Entry 7O72 (electron microscopy, 3.40 A resolution); this record covers chains O and T of the 30 polymer chains in the assembly.

== Chain O ==
Name: TATA-box-binding protein
Source organism: Saccharomyces cerevisiae S288C
UniProtKB: P13393 (TBP_YEAST); numbering as in UniProt (aligned over 1-240)
Amino-acid sequence (247 residues; each row starts with the number of its first residue):
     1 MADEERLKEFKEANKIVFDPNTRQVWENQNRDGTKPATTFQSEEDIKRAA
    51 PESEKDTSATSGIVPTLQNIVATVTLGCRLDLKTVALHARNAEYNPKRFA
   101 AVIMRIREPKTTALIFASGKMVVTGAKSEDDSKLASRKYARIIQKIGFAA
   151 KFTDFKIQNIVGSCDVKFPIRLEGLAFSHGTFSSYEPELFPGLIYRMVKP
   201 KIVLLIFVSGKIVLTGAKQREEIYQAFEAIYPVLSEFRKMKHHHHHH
Not modelled in the structure: 1-59, 241-247
Construct notes: expression tag (241-247)

== Chain T ==
Molecule: Template DNA
Sequence (106 nucleotides; numbered 1 to 106; the number before each row is that of its first residue):
     1 TGACACAGCGCAGTTGTGCTATGATATTTTTATGTATGTACAACACACAT
    51 CGGAGGTGAATCGAACGTTCCATAGCTATTATATACACAGCGTGCTACTG
   101 TTCTCG
Not modelled in the structure: 1-31, 97-106

== Interface between chain O and chain T ==
Pairs across the interface (23; chain O residue first):
  Gln68(O) - DT82(T)  sugar contact
  Gln68(O) - DA83(T)  sugar contact
  Asn69(O) - DA81(T)  hydrogen bond to the base
  Asn69(O) - DT82(T)  hydrogen bond to the sugar
  Glu93(O) - DT80(T)  phosphate contact
  Arg98(O) - DT79(T)  hydrogen bond to the phosphate
  Arg98(O) - DT80(T)  salt bridge to the phosphate
  Phe99(O) - DA78(T)  base contact
  Phe99(O) - DT79(T)  base contact
  Ile103(O) - DT80(T)  sugar contact
  Arg105(O) - DT80(T)  phosphate contact
  Arg105(O) - DA81(T)  salt bridge to the phosphate
  Thr112(O) - DA81(T)  sugar contact
  Leu114(O) - DT79(T)  base contact
  Leu114(O) - DT80(T)  sugar contact
  Thr124(O) - DA81(T)  sugar contact
  Val161(O) - DT82(T)  base contact
  Pro191(O) - DC86(T)  sugar contact
  Phe207(O) - DT84(T)  base contact
  Ser209(O) - DA85(T)  hydrogen bond to the phosphate
  Lys211(O) - DT84(T)  phosphate contact
  Lys211(O) - DA85(T)  salt bridge to the phosphate
  Val213(O) - DA83(T)  base contact
Other interface residues (no listed pair), chain O (20 interface residues in all): Val71, Lys110, Ser163, Phe190

== Overview ==
Chain O and chain T form an interface of 20 and 9 residues respectively; the contacts include 4 hydrogen bonds
and 3 salt bridges. Polar contacts include Asn69(O)-DA81(T), Asn69(O)-DT82(T) and Arg98(O)-DT79(T).
Here chain O is TATA-box-binding protein (Saccharomyces cerevisiae S288C) and chain T is Template DNA. Entry
7O72 (Yeast RNA polymerase II transcription pre-initiation complex with closed promoter DNA) was determined by
electron microscopy together with 7O4I, 7O4J, 7O4K, 7O4L, 7O73 and 7O75 from the same study.
